PDB entry 1A74 | X-ray diffraction, 2.20 A resolution | chains C and B of the 4 polymer chains in the assembly

Chain C:
Molecule: 21-nt DNA strand
Sequence (21 nucleotides; each row starts with the number of its first residue):
   401 TTGACTCTCTTAAGAGAGTCA

Chain B:
Molecule: Intron-encoded endonuclease I-ppoi
Organism: Physarum polycephalum
UniProtKB: Q94702 (PPO1_PHYPO); numbering as in UniProt (aligned over 1-163)
Amino-acid sequence (163 residues; row label = number of the first residue in the row):
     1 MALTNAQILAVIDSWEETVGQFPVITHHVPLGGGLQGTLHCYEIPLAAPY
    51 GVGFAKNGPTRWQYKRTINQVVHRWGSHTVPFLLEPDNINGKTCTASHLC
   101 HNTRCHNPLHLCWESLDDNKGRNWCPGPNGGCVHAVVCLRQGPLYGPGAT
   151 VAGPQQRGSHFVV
Not modelled in the structure: 1
Metal / ion sites: Zn2+ site 1: Cys41, Cys100, Cys105, His110; Zn2+ site 2: Cys125, Cys132, His134, Cys138

Chain C / chain B interface:
Pairs across the interface (24):
  DA413(C) with Leu116(B), base contact; Asn119(B), phosphate contact; Lys120(B), base contact; Asn123(B), hydrogen bond to the phosphate; Leu144(B), phosphate contact
  DG414(C) with Arg61(B), base contact; Thr95(B), phosphate contact; Ala96(B), phosphate contact; His98(B), salt bridge to the phosphate; Leu116(B), sugar contact; Asn119(B), hydrogen bond to the phosphate
  DA415(C) with Asn57(B), base contact; Arg61(B), salt bridge to the phosphate; Thr79(B), phosphate contact; Thr95(B), phosphate contact; Ala96(B), hydrogen bond to the phosphate; Trp113(B), phosphate contact
  DG416(C) with Asn57(B), base contact; Gln63(B), base contact; Gly76(B), hydrogen bond to the phosphate
  DA417(C) with Asn57(B), base contact; Gln63(B), hydrogen bond to the base; Arg74(B), base contact
  DG418(C) with Arg74(B), hydrogen bond to the base
Other interface residues (no listed pair), chain C (7 interface residues in all): DA412
Other interface residues (no listed pair), chain B (19 interface residues in all): Trp75, Cys94, Ser97, Thr103

Summary:
Chain C and chain B form an interface of 7 and 19 residues respectively; the contacts include 6 hydrogen bonds
and 2 salt bridges. Polar pairs include DA417(C)-Gln63(B), DG418(C)-Arg74(B) and DA413(C)-Asn123(B). Cys41(B),
Cys100(B), Cys105(B) and His110(B) coordinate Zn2+ site 1.
Chain C is a 21-nt DNA strand and chain B is Intron-encoded endonuclease I-ppoi (Physarum polycephalum); the
structure, I-ppol homing endonuclease/DNA complex, was determined by X-ray diffraction (same publication as
1A73 and 1IPP).
